5W3J - chains A and B; structure by electron microscopy, 4.00 A resolution.

# Chain A
Name: Tubulin alpha-1 chain
From: Saccharomyces cerevisiae (strain ATCC 204508 / S288c)
Reference sequence: P09733 (TBA1_YEAST); residues 1-447 here = UniProt positions 1-447
Amino-acid sequence (447 residues; numbered 1 to 447; the number before each row is that of its first residue):
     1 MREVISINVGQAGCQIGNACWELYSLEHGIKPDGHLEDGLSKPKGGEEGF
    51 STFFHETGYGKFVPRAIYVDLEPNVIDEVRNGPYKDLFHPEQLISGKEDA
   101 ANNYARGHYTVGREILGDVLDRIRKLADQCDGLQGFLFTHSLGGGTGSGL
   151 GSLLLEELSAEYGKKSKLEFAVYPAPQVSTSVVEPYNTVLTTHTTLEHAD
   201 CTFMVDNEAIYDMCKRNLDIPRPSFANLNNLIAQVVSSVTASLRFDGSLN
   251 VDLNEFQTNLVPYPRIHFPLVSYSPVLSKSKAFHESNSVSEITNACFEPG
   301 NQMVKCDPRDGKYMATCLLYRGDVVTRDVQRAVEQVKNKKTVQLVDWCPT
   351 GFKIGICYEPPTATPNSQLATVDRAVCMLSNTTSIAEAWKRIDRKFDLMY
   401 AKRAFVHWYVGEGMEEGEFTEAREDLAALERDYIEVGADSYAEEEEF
Unresolved in the structure: 441-447
Metal / ion sites: Mg2+: Gln-11, Glu-72 (together with GTP)
Small-molecule neighbours: GTP (guanosine-5'-triphosphate): Gly-10, Gln-11, Ala-12, Gln-15, Asp-70, Glu-72, Ala-101, Asn-102, Ser-141, Gly-143, Gly-144, Gly-145, Thr-146, Gly-147, Val-172, Thr-180, Glu-184, Asn-207, Phe-225, Leu-228, Asn-229

# Chain B
Name: Tubulin beta chain
From: Saccharomyces cerevisiae (strain ATCC 204508 / S288c)
Reference sequence: P02557 (TBB_YEAST); numbering as in UniProt (aligned over 1-457)
Amino-acid sequence (457 residues; numbered 1 to 457; the number before each row is that of its first residue):
     1 MREIIHISTGQCGNQIGAKFWEVICDEHGLDFNGTYHGHDDIQKERLNVY
    51 FNEASSGKWVPRSINVDLEPGTIDAVRNSAIGNLFRPDNYIFGQSSAGNV
   101 WAKGHYTEGAELVDSVMDVIRREAEGCDSLQGFQITHSLGGGTGSGMGTL
   151 LISKIREEFPDRMMATFSVLPSPKTSDTVVEPYNATLSVHQLVEHSDETF
   201 CIDNEALYDICQRTLKLNQPSYGDLNHLVSSVMSGVTTSLRYPGQLNSDL
   251 RKLAVNLVPFPRLHFFMVGFAPLTAIGSQSFRSLTVPELTQQMFDAKNMM
   301 AAADPRNGRYLTVAAFFRGKVSVKEVEDEMHKVQSKNSDYFVEWIPNNVQ
   351 TAVCSVAPQGLDMAATFIANSTSIQELFKRVGDQFSAMFKRKAFLHWYTS
   401 EGMDELEFSEAESNMNDLVSEYQQYQEATVEDDEEVDENGDFGAPQNQDE
   451 PITENFE
Unresolved in the structure: 428-457
Differences from the reference sequence: engineered mutation Lys-19 (Ala in P02557), Val-23 (Thr in P02557), Asp-26 (Gly in P02557), His-227 (Asn in P02557), Phe-270 (Tyr in P02557)
Small-molecule neighbours:
  - GDP (guanosine-5'-diphosphate): Gly-10, Gln-11, Cys-12, Gln-15, Ile-16, Gly-98, Asn-99, Gly-141, Gly-142, Thr-143, Gly-144, Asp-177, Asn-204, Leu-207, Tyr-222, Leu-225, Asn-226
  - GTP (guanosine-5'-triphosphate): Leu-246, Asn-247, Lys-252
  - taxol (TA1): Glu-22, Val-23, Asp-26, Glu-27, His-227, Leu-228, Thr-274, Ile-276, Gln-279, Pro-358, Gln-359, Gly-360, Leu-361

# How chain A and chain B interact
Pairs across the interface - 58 pairs, chain A then chain B:
  Gln-11(A) with Gln-245(B), hydrogen bond (side chain-backbone)
  Gln-15(A) with Gln-245(B), hydrogen bond
  Glu-72(A) with Asn-247(B)
  Pro-73(A) with Arg-2(B); Arg-46(B)
  Asn-74(A) with Arg-2(B), hydrogen bond; Ser-239(B), hydrogen bond (side chain-backbone); Leu-240(B), hydrogen bond (side chain-backbone)
  Asp-77(A) with Arg-46(B), salt bridge
  Glu-78(A) with Pro-243(B)
  Asn-81(A) with Glu-45(B), hydrogen bond
  Lys-97(A) with Met-1(B), hydrogen bond (backbone-backbone)
  Glu-98(A) with Met-1(B)
  Asp-99(A) with Arg-2(B), salt bridge; Asp-249(B)
  Ala-101(A) with Lys-252(B)
  Asn-102(A) with Lys-252(B); Asn-256(B), hydrogen bond
  Arg-106(A) with Arg-251(B)
  Gln-177(A) with His-331(B), hydrogen bond
  Val-178(A) with Glu-327(B); Met-330(B), hydrophobic; His-331(B)
  Ser-179(A) with Met-330(B); Asn-347(B), hydrogen bond
  Thr-180(A) with Glu-327(B); Gln-350(B); Thr-351(B), hydrogen bond (backbone-backbone)
  Ser-181(A) with Asn-256(B), hydrogen bond; Asn-347(B), hydrogen bond (backbone-side chain)
  Val-182(A) with Asn-256(B), hydrogen bond (backbone-side chain); Asn-347(B)
  Val-183(A) with Asn-256(B), hydrogen bond (backbone-side chain)
  Pro-185(A) with Asn-347(B)
  Tyr-211(A) with Val-323(B); Lys-324(B); Glu-327(B)
  Arg-222(A) with Glu-325(B), salt bridge
  Pro-223(A) with Ser-322(B), hydrogen bond (backbone-side chain); Lys-324(B)
  Phe-225(A) with Gln-245(B); Leu-246(B), hydrophobic; Val-323(B), hydrophobic
  Lys-395(A) with Pro-346(B)
  Leu-398(A) with Glu-343(B); Trp-344(B), hydrogen bond (backbone-side chain)
  Met-399(A) with Ile-345(B), hydrophobic; Pro-346(B)
  Lys-402(A) with Trp-344(B)
  Ala-404(A) with Pro-259(B); Trp-344(B), hydrophobic
  Phe-405(A) with Val-255(B); Pro-259(B), hydrophobic
  His-407(A) with Val-258(B); Pro-259(B)
  Trp-408(A) with Ala-254(B); Val-255(B), hydrophobic; Val-258(B), hydrogen bond (side chain-backbone)
Interface residues without a listed pair, chain A (39 interface residues in all): Val-75, Glu-184, Lys-215, Ser-224, Arg-403
Interface residues without a listed pair, chain B (38 interface residues in all): Asp-128, Ser-129, Gly-244, Phe-260, Pro-261, Thr-312

# In short
39 residues of chain A and 38 residues of chain B are in contact; the contacts include 18 hydrogen bonds and 3
salt bridges. Polar contacts include Asp-77(A)/Arg-46(B), Asp-99(A)/Arg-2(B) and Arg-222(A)/Glu-325(B). GTP is
bound between chain A and chain B.
Here chain A is Tubulin alpha-1 chain and chain B is Tubulin beta chain, both from Saccharomyces cerevisiae
(strain ATCC 204508 / S288c). Entry 5W3J (Yeast microtubule stabilized with Taxol assembled from mutated
tubulin) was determined by electron microscopy, deposited together with 5W3F and 5W3H.
